5ZE1 - chains A and B of the 6 polymer chains in the assembly; structure by X-ray diffraction, 3.00 A resolution.

# Chain A
Molecule: mouse RAG1
Organism: Mus musculus
Notes: EC 3.1.-.-, 2.3.2.27
UniProt: P15919 (RAG1_MOUSE); numbering as in UniProt (aligned over 384-1008)
Sequence (627 residues; numbered 382 to 1008; the number before each row is that of its first residue):
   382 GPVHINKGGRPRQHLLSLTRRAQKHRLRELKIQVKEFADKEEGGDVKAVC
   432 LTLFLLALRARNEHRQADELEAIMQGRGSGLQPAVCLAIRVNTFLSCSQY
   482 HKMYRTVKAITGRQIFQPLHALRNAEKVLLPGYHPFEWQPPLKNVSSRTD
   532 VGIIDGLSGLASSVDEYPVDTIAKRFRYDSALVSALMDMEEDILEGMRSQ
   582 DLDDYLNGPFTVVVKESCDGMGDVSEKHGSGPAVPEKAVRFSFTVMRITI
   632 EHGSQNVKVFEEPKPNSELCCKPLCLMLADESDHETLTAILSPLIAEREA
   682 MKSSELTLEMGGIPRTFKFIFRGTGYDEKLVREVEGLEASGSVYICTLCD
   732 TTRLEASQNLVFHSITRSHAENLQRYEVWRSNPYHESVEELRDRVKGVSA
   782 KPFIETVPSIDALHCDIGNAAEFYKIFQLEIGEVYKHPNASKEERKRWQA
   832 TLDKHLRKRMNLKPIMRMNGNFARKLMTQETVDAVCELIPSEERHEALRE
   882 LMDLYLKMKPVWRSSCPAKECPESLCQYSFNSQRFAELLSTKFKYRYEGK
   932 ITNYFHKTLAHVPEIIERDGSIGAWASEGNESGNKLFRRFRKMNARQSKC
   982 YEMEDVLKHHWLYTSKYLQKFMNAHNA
Unresolved in the structure: 382-390
Differences from the reference sequence: cloning artifact (382-383)
Curated features (UniProtKB/Swiss-Prot):
  - DNA-binding region: Gly389 to Gln456 (NBD)
  - binding site (a divalent metal cation): Asp600, Asp708, Glu962
  - site: Trp893 (Essential for DNA hairpin formation, participates in base-stacking interactions near the cleavage site)
Bound ions: Mn2+ site 1: Asp600, Glu962 (shared with 2 residues of chain F); Mn2+ site 2: Asp600, Asp708 (shared with 1 residue of chain F; 1 residue of chain I); K+: Glu649, Ser963 (shared with 1 residue of chain L); Zn2+: Cys727, Cys730, His937, His942
What the authors report for this chain:
  - catalytic residues: Asp600, Asp708, Glu962 (citing earlier work)

# Chain B
Molecule: mouse RAG2
Organism: Mus musculus
UniProt: P21784 (RAG2_MOUSE); residue numbers follow UniProt; this construct covers 1-387
Sequence (389 residues; row label = number of the first residue in the row; numbers below 1 keep their minus sign (Gly-1 is residue -1)):
    -1 GPVSLQMVTVGHNIALIQPGFSLMNFDGQVFFFGQKGWPKRSCPTGVFHF
    49 DIKQNHLKLKPAIFSKDSCYLPPLRYPATCSYKGSIDSDKHQYIIHGGKT
    99 PNNELSDKIYIMSVACKNNKKVTFRCTEKDLVGDVPEPRYGHSIDVVYSR
   149 GKSMGVLFGGRSYMPSTQRTTEKWNSVADCLPHVFLIDFEFGCATSYILP
   199 ELQDGLSFHVSIARNDTVYILGGHSLASNIRPANLYRIRVDLPLGTPAVN
   249 CTVLPGGISVSSAILTQTNNDEFVIVGGYQLENQKRMVCSLVSLGDNTIE
   299 ISEMETPDWTSDIKHSKIWFGSNMGNGTIFLGIPGDNKQAMSEAFYFYTL
   349 RCSEEDLSEDQKIVSNSQTSTEDPGDSTPFEDSEEFCFS
Unresolved in the structure: -1 to 0, 82-87, 337-339, 351-387
Differences from the reference sequence: cloning artifact (-1 to 0); engineered mutation Val1 (Met in P21784)

# Chain A / chain B interface
Residue-residue contacts (88; chain A residue first):
  Asn525(A) - Ser164(B)  hydrogen bond (side chain-backbone)
  Asn525(A) - Arg167(B)  hydrogen bond (side chain-backbone)
  Asn525(A) - Thr168(B)
  Asn525(A) - Thr169(B)  hydrogen bond (backbone-backbone)
  Asn525(A) - Trp172(B)
  Ser527(A) - Glu170(B)
  Val532(A) - Glu170(B)
  Leu538(A) - Asn173(B)  hydrogen bond (backbone-side chain)
  Ser539(A) - Thr169(B)
  Ser539(A) - Glu170(B)
  Ser539(A) - Lys171(B)
  Ser539(A) - Trp172(B)
  Ser539(A) - Asn173(B)  hydrogen bond (backbone-backbone)
  Ser539(A) - Ser174(B)
  Gly540(A) - Asn173(B)
  Gly540(A) - Ser174(B)  hydrogen bond (backbone-backbone)
  Leu541(A) - Asn173(B)
  Ala542(A) - Val175(B)  hydrophobic
  Ser543(A) - Glu280(B)
  Ser544(A) - Arg159(B)
  Ser544(A) - Glu280(B)
  Val545(A) - Arg229(B)
  Val545(A) - Tyr277(B)  hydrophobic
  Val545(A) - Glu280(B)  hydrogen bond (backbone-side chain)
  Val545(A) - Lys315(B)
  Val545(A) - Ile316(B)  hydrophobic
  Asp546(A) - Tyr74(B)
  Asp546(A) - Phe206(B)
  Asp546(A) - Arg229(B)  salt bridge
  Asp546(A) - Ser259(B)  hydrogen bond
  Asp546(A) - Ser260(B)  hydrogen bond
  Asp546(A) - Tyr277(B)
  Glu547(A) - Tyr74(B)  hydrogen bond (backbone-side chain)
  Glu547(A) - Tyr138(B)  hydrogen bond
  Glu547(A) - Arg159(B)  salt bridge
  Glu547(A) - Val175(B)
  Glu547(A) - Phe206(B)
  Tyr548(A) - Gln16(B)  hydrogen bond
  Tyr548(A) - Pro17(B)
  Tyr548(A) - Lys34(B)
  Tyr548(A) - Arg73(B)
  Tyr548(A) - Tyr74(B)  hydrogen bond (backbone-side chain)
  Pro549(A) - Pro17(B)
  Arg556(A) - Thr169(B)  hydrogen bond (side chain-backbone)
  Arg556(A) - Glu170(B)
  Arg558(A) - Glu170(B)  salt bridge
  Asp664(A) - Lys34(B)  salt bridge
  His665(A) - Trp36(B)
  His665(A) - Pro99(B)
  His665(A) - Asn100(B)  hydrogen bond
  Glu666(A) - Lys34(B)  salt bridge
  Glu666(A) - Gly35(B)  hydrogen bond (side chain-backbone)
  Glu666(A) - Arg73(B)
  Glu666(A) - Pro99(B)
  Glu666(A) - Asn101(B)
  Thr669(A) - Pro99(B)  hydrogen bond (side chain-backbone)
  Thr669(A) - Asn100(B)  hydrogen bond (side chain-backbone)
  Thr669(A) - Asn101(B)
  Ala670(A) - Asn101(B)
  Ala670(A) - Asn173(B)  hydrogen bond (backbone-side chain)
  Pro674(A) - Thr169(B)
  Pro674(A) - Trp172(B)  hydrophobic
  Ala677(A) - Thr169(B)
  Glu678(A) - Thr169(B)  hydrogen bond
  Glu719(A) - Arg39(B)
  Tyr757(A) - Trp36(B)
  Tyr757(A) - Pro70(B)
  Trp760(A) - Tyr68(B)
  Arg761(A) - Cys67(B)
  Arg761(A) - Tyr68(B)  hydrogen bond (backbone-backbone)
  Arg761(A) - Lys106(B)
  Arg761(A) - Tyr108(B)  hydrogen bond
  Arg761(A) - Glu126(B)  salt bridge
  Ser762(A) - Cys67(B)
  Asn763(A) - Lys64(B)  hydrogen bond (side chain-backbone)
  Asn763(A) - Ser66(B)  hydrogen bond (side chain-backbone)
  His766(A) - Lys64(B)
  His766(A) - Asp65(B)
  Glu767(A) - Lys64(B)  hydrogen bond (backbone-backbone)
  Val769(A) - Tyr68(B)
  Leu772(A) - Tyr68(B)  hydrophobic
  Arg773(A) - Arg39(B)
  Ala781(A) - Trp36(B)  hydrophobic
  Lys782(A) - Trp36(B)
  Lys782(A) - Asn100(B)  hydrogen bond (backbone-side chain)
  Lys782(A) - Glu102(B)  salt bridge
  Pro783(A) - Asn100(B)
  Phe784(A) - Asn100(B)
Other interface residues (no listed pair), chain A (45 interface residues in all): Val526, Ile535, Ser673, Ser768, Ser780
Other interface residues (no listed pair), chain B (44 interface residues in all): Pro42, His222, Leu279

# Overview
Chain A and chain B form an interface of 45 and 44 residues respectively; the contacts include 26 hydrogen
bonds and 7 salt bridges. Among the polar pairs are Asp546(A)-Arg229(B), Glu547(A)-Arg159(B) and
Arg558(A)-Glu170(B). UniProt lists a DNA-binding region and 3 divalent metal cation-binding residues on chain
A. The paper reports catalytic residues Asp600(A), Asp708(A) and Glu962(A).
Here chain A is mouse RAG1 and chain B is mouse RAG2, both from Mus musculus. Entry 5ZE1 (Hairpin Forming
Complex, RAG1/2-Nicked 12RSS/23RSS complex in 2mM Mn2+ for 10 min at 4'C) was determined by X-ray diffraction,
deposited together with 5ZDZ, 5ZE0, 5ZE2, 6CG0, 6CIJ, 6CIK, 6CIL and 6CIM.
